PDB entry 8HHB | electron microscopy, 3.50 A resolution | chains C and G of the 7 polymer chains in the assembly

# Chain C
Molecule: ATP synthase subunit alpha
Organism: Bacillus sp. PS3
Notes: EC 7.1.2.2
UniProtKB: A0A0M3VGF9 (A0A0M3VGF9_BACP3); residues 2-502 here = UniProt positions 2-502
Amino-acid sequence (501 residues; numbered 2 to 502; the number before each row is that of its first residue):
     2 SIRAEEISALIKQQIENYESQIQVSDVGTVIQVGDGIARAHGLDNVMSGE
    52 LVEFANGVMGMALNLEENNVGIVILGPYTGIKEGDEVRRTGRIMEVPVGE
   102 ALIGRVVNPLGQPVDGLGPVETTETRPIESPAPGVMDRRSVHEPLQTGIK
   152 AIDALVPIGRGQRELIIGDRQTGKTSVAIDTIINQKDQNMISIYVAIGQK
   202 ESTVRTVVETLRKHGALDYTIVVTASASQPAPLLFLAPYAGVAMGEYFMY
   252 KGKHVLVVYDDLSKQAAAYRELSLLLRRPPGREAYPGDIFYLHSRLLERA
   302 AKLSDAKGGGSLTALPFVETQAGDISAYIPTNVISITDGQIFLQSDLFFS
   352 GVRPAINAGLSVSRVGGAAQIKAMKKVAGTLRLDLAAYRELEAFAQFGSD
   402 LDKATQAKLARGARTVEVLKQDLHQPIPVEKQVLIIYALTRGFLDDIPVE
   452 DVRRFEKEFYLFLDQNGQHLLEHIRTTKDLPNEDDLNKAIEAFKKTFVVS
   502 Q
Not modelled in the structure: 2-23, 502
Construct notes: conflict Pro132 (Arg in A0A0M3VGF9), Ser193 (Cys in A0A0M3VGF9), Phe463 (Trp in A0A0M3VGF9)
Metal / ion sites: Mg2+: Thr176 (together with ATP)
Residues lining bound ligands:
  - ADP (adenosine-5'-diphosphate): Ser364, Arg365, Val366, Gly367
  - ATP (adenosine-5'-triphosphate): Asp170, Arg171, Gln172, Thr173, Gly174, Lys175, Thr176, Ser177, Glu320, Phe349, Arg354, Pro355, Gln422, Asp423, Leu424

# Chain G
Molecule: ATP synthase gamma chain
Organism: Bacillus sp. PS3
UniProtKB: A0A0M4TPJ7 (A0A0M4TPJ7_BACP3); residues 2-285 here = UniProt positions 2-285
Amino-acid sequence (284 residues; row label = number of the first residue in the row):
     2 ASLRDIKTRINATKKTSQITKAMEMVSTSKLNRAEQNAKSFVPYMEKIQE
    52 VVANVALGAGGASHPMLVSRPVKKTGYLVITSDRGLAGAYNSNVLRLVYQ
   102 TIQKRHASPDEYAIIVIGRVGLSFFRKRNMPVILDITRLPDQPSFADIKE
   152 IARKTVGLFADGTFDELYMYYNHYVSAIQQEVTERKLLPLTDLAENKQRT
   202 VYEFEPSQEEILDVLLPQYAESLIYGALLDAKASEHAARMTAMKNATDNA
   252 NELIRTLTLSYNRARQAAITQEITEIVAGANALQ
Not modelled in the structure: 285

# How chain C and chain G interact
Pairs across the interface (17; chain C residue first):
  Arg278(C) with Ala283(G); Leu284(G)
  Glu284(C) with Glu276(G)
  Ala323(C) with Ser3(G); Asp6(G)
  Gly324(C) with Arg5(G)
  Ile326(C) with Arg5(G)
  Ala394(C) with Lys16(G)
  Phe395(C) with Lys16(G); Ile20(G), hydrophobic
  Gln397(C) with Thr17(G), hydrogen bond
  Phe398(C) with Ile20(G), hydrophobic; Leu87(G)
  Ser400(C) with Arg120(G)
  Asp401(C) with Asp84(G); Arg85(G), salt bridge; Arg120(G), salt bridge
Also at the interface, not in a pair above, chain C (13 interface residues in all): Arg283, Ala285
Also at the interface, not in a pair above, chain G (15 interface residues in all): Arg139, Glu273

# Overview
13 residues of chain C face 15 of chain G across their interface; the contacts include 1 hydrogen bond and 2
salt bridges. Polar pairs include Asp401(C)-Arg85(G), Asp401(C)-Arg120(G) and Gln397(C)-Thr17(G). Ligands of
chain C: ATP and ADP.
Chain C is ATP synthase subunit alpha and chain G is ATP synthase gamma chain, both from Bacillus sp. PS3; the
structure, F1 domain of FoF1-ATPase from Bacillus PS3,step waiting,lowATP, was determined by electron
microscopy, deposited together with 8HH1, 8HH2, 8HH3, 8HH4, 8HH5, 8HH6 and 5 further entries.
